PDB entry 1U3G | X-ray diffraction, 2.50 A resolution | chain A

# Chain A
Protein: 5,10-Methenyltetrahydrofolate Synthetase
Source organism: Mycoplasma pneumoniae
Notes: EC 6.3.3.2
Reference sequence: P75430 (Y348_MYCPN); numbering as in UniProt (aligned over 1-164)
Sequence (189 residues; numbered -24 to 164; the number before each row is that of its first residue; numbers below 1 keep their minus sign (Met-24 is residue -24)):
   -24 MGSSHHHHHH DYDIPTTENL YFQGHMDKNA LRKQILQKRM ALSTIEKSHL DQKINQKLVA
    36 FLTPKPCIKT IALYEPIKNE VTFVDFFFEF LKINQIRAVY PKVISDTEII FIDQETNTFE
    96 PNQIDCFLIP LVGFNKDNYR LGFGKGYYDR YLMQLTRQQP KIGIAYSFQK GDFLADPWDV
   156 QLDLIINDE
Unresolved in the structure: -24 to 0
Construct notes: cloning artifact (-24 to 0)
Metal / ion sites: Mg2+: Asp124, Asp154 (together with ADP)
Residues lining bound ligands:
  - ADP (adenosine-5'-diphosphate): Lys3, Arg7, Arg115, Leu116, Gly117, Phe118, Gly119, Lys120, Gly121, Asp124, Arg125, Met128, Trp153, Asp154
  - 5-hydroxymethylene-6-hydrofolic acid (THF): Tyr49, Glu50, Pro51, Ile52, Glu55, Pro76, Val78, Pro105, Arg115, Phe118, Lys120, Tyr122, Tyr123
UniProt features mapped onto this chain:
  - binding site (ATP): Lys3 to Arg7, Arg115 to Tyr123, Arg125, Trp153
  - binding site (substrate): Glu50, Glu55
  - binding site (Mg(2+)): Asp124, Asp154

# Summary
Ligands of chain A: ADP and 5-hydroxymethylene-6-hydrofolic acid. The Mg2+ site is built by Asp124 and Asp154.
Curated annotation (UniProt) lists 16 ATP-binding residues, substrate-binding residues Glu50 and Glu55 and
Mg2+-binding residues Asp124 and Asp154.
Chain A is 5,10-Methenyltetrahydrofolate Synthetase (Mycoplasma pneumoniae); the structure, Structural and
Functional Characterization of a 5,10-Methenyltetrahydrofolate Synthetase from Mycoplasma pneumoniae (GI:
13508087), was determined by X-ray diffraction, deposited together with 1U3F and 1SBQ.
